PDB entry 2DFT | X-ray diffraction, 2.80 A resolution | chains A and C of the 4 polymer chains in the assembly

Chain A (and C):
Molecule: Shikimate kinase
Source organism: Mycobacterium tuberculosis
Notes: EC 2.7.1.71; chain C of this document is another copy of the same molecule, construct and numbering; everything in this record applies to it too
UniProtKB: P0A4Z2 (AROK_MYCTU); numbering as in UniProt (aligned over 1-176)
Sequence (176 residues; row label = number of the first residue in the row):
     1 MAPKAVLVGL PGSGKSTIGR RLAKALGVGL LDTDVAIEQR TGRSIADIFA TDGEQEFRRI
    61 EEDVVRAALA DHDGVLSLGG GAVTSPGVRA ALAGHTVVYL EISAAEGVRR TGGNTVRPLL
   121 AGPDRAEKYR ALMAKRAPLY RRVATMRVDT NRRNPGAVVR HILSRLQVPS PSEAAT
Unresolved in the structure: 1, 115-123, 167-176 (chain C: 1, 114-123, 167-176)
Ion coordination: Mg2+: Ser-16 (together with ADP)
Residues lining bound ligands: ADP (adenosine-5'-diphosphate): Leu-10, Pro-11, Gly-12, Ser-13, Gly-14, Lys-15, Ser-16, Thr-17, Arg-110, Thr-150, Arg-153, Asn-154, Pro-155, Val-158
Reported in the primary citation:
  - conformationally variable residues (order/disorder transition): Asn-114 to Pro-123

Chain A / chain C interface:
Residue-residue contacts (23; chain A residue first):
  Gln-39(A) / Gly-113(C)
  Thr-41(A) / Thr-111(C)
  Ala-46(A) / Asp-34(C)
  Phe-49(A) / Ile-45(C)  hydrophobic
  Phe-49(A) / Ala-46(C)  hydrophobic
  Phe-49(A) / Phe-49(C)  hydrophobic
  Ala-50(A) / Arg-58(C)  hydrogen bond (backbone-side chain)
  Ala-50(A) / Gly-81(C)
  Thr-51(A) / Leu-132(C)
  Thr-51(A) / Arg-136(C)
  Glu-54(A) / Phe-49(C)
  Glu-54(A) / Ala-50(C)
  Glu-56(A) / Lys-128(C)  salt bridge
  Arg-58(A) / Ala-50(C)
  Asn-114(A) / Gln-39(C)
  Arg-125(A) / Thr-41(C)
  Arg-125(A) / Gly-42(C)  hydrogen bond (side chain-backbone)
  Lys-128(A) / Arg-43(C)
  Lys-128(A) / Asp-52(C)  salt bridge
  Leu-132(A) / Asp-47(C)
  Leu-132(A) / Thr-51(C)
  Lys-135(A) / Ala-50(C)
  Arg-136(A) / Asp-47(C)  salt bridge
Interface residues without a listed pair, chain A (21 interface residues in all): Pro-11, Arg-40, Gly-42, Arg-43, Asp-47, Ala-131
Interface residues without a listed pair, chain C (23 interface residues in all): Pro-11, Phe-57, Gly-112, Arg-125

In short:
21 residues of chain A face 23 of chain C across their interface, with 2 hydrogen bonds and 3 salt bridges.
Polar contacts include Glu-56(A)/Lys-128(C), Lys-128(A)/Asp-52(C) and Arg-136(A)/Asp-47(C). Bound to chain A:
ADP. From the paper: conformational variability at Asn-114(A).
Chain A and chain C are both Shikimate kinase (Mycobacterium tuberculosis); the structure, Structure of
shikimate kinase from Mycobacterium tuberculosis complexed with ADP and Mg at 2.8 angstrons of ..., was
determined by X-ray diffraction (same publication as 2DFN).
